Entry 4P9C (X-ray diffraction, 2.60 A resolution); this record covers chains F and L of the 6 polymer chains in the assembly.

Chain F (and L):
Protein: Deoxycytidylate deaminase
From: Cyanophage S-TIM5
Notes: chain L of this document is another copy of the same molecule, construct and numbering; everything in this record applies to it too
UniProtKB: H6WFU3 (H6WFU3_9CAUD); residues 1-135 here = UniProt positions 1-135
Chain sequence (138 residues; each row starts with the number of its first residue; numbers below 1 keep their minus sign (Gly-2 is residue -2)):
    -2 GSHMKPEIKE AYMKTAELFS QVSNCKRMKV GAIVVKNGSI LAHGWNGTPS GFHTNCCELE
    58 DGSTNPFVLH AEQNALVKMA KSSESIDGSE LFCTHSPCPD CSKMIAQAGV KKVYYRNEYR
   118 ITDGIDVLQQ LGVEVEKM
Unresolved in the structure: -2 to -1 (chain L: -2 to 0)
Disulfide bonds: Cys22-Cys54
Differences from the reference sequence: expression tag (-2 to 0)
Ion coordination: Zn2+: His67, Cys95, Cys98 (together with 2'-deoxyuridine-5'-monophosphate)
Ligand contacts:
  - 2'-deoxycytidine-5'-monophosphate (DCM): His40, Gly41, Trp42, Asn43, Gly44, Thr45, Pro46, Ser47, Asn71
  - 2'-deoxyuridine-5'-monophosphate (DU): Cys22, Arg24, Met25, Val27, Asn43, Cys54, Thr61, Val65, His67, Ala68, Glu69, Ser93, Pro94, Cys95, Tyr116, Arg117
From the paper describing this entry:
  - binding site for 2'-deoxycytidine-5'-monophosphate: His40, Trp42, Thr45, Asn71
  - binding site for 2'-deoxyuridine-5'-monophosphate: Arg24, Asn43, Thr61, Tyr116, Arg117
  - mutagenesis - N43G, T61A, T61D, T61V: decreased catalytic activity
  - mutagenesis - T61S, Y116F (1.5-fold): increased catalytic activity
  - mutagenesis - W42A, Y116E: abolished catalytic activity
  - mutagenesis - W42F, W42Y: unchanged catalytic activity

Chain F / chain L interface:
Contacting residue pairs - 33 pairs, chain F then chain L:
  Glu4(F) with Gln18(L); Val19(L)
  Ile5(F) with Phe16(L), hydrophobic; Trp42(L), hydrophobic
  Ala8(F) with Leu15(L)
  Tyr9(F) with Phe16(L), hydrophobic; His40(L), hydrogen bond
  Lys11(F) with Leu15(L)
  Thr12(F) with Thr12(L); Leu15(L); Phe16(L)
  Leu15(F) with Lys11(L); Thr12(L); Leu15(L), hydrophobic
  Phe16(F) with Tyr9(L), hydrophobic; Thr12(L)
  Val19(F) with Ile5(L), hydrophobic
  Asn34(F) with Lys75(L), hydrogen bond (backbone-side chain)
  Gly35(F) with His40(L), hydrogen bond (backbone-side chain); Lys75(L)
  Ser36(F) with Ile37(L), hydrogen bond (side chain-backbone); Leu38(L), hydrogen bond (side chain-backbone)
  Ile37(F) with Ser36(L); Ile37(L), hydrogen bond (backbone-backbone)
  Leu38(F) with Ser36(L), hydrogen bond (backbone-side chain)
  His40(F) with Tyr9(L), hydrogen bond; Gly35(L); Ser36(L)
  Trp42(F) with Ile5(L), hydrophobic
  Lys75(F) with Asn34(L), hydrogen bond (side chain-backbone); Gly35(L)
  Ser80(F) with Glu81(L), hydrogen bond
  Glu81(F) with Ser80(L), hydrogen bond
Other interface residues (no listed pair), chain L (20 interface residues in all): Glu4, Ala8

Overview:
19 residues of chain F and 20 residues of chain L are in contact, with 11 hydrogen bonds. Polar pairs include
Tyr9(F)-His40(L), Asn34(F)-Lys75(L) and Gly35(F)-His40(L). The paper reports a binding site for
2'-deoxyuridine-5'-monophosphate at Arg24(F), Asn43(F) and Thr61(F) among others; N43G, T61A and T61D of chain
F, among others, reduce catalytic activity; 10 substitutions were tested in all.
Chain F and chain L are both Deoxycytidylate deaminase (Cyanophage S-TIM5); the structure, Crystal structure
of dCMP deaminase from the cyanophage S-TIM5 in complex with dCMP and dUMP, was determined by X-ray
diffraction, deposited together with 4P9D and 4P9E.
